9GTP - chains 2g and 1g of the 60 polymer chains in the assembly; structure by electron microscopy, 3.50 A resolution.

== Chain 2g (and 1g) ==
Protein: Phage tail sheath family protein
Source organism: Streptomyces coelicolor A3(2)
Notes: chain 1g of this document is another copy of the same molecule, construct and numbering; everything in this record applies to it too
Reference sequence: Q9L0N8 (Q9L0N8_STRCO); residues 10-543 here correspond to UniProt positions 1-534 (UniProt number = residue number - 9)
Amino-acid sequence (534 residues; each row starts with the number of its first residue):
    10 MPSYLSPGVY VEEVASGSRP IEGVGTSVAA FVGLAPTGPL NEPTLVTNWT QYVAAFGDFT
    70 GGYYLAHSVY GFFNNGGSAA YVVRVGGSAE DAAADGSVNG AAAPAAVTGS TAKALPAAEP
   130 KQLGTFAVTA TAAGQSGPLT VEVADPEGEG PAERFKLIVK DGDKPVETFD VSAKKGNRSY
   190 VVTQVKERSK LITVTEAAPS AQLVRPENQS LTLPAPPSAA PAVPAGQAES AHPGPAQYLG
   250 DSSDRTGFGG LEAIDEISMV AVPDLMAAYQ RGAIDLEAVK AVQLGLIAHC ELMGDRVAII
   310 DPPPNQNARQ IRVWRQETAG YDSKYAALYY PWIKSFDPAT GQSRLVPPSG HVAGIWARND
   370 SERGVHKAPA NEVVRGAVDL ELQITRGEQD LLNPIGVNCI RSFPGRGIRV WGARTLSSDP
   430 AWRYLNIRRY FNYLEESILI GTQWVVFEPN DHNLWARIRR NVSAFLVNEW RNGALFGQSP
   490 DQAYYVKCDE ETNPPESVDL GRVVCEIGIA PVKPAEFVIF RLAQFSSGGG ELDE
Not modelled in the structure: 10-33, 99-235, 523-543 (chain 1g: 10-34, 99-235, 523-543)

== How chain 2g and chain 1g interact ==
Pairs across the interface (28):
  R318(2g) with D250(1g)
  K376(2g) with F456(1g); E457(1g); P458(1g)
  A379(2g) with V455(1g); F456(1g)
  N380(2g) with Q452(1g), hydrogen bond (side chain-backbone); V454(1g); F456(1g)
  E381(2g) with F456(1g)
  T394(2g) with E261(1g)
  G396(2g) with E261(1g)
  F412(2g) with Q452(1g)
  R415(2g) with Q452(1g), hydrogen bond
  W420(2g) with Q452(1g); V454(1g), hydrophobic
  A422(2g) with V455(1g), hydrophobic
  R432(2g) with D508(1g), salt bridge
  Y433(2g) with D508(1g), hydrogen bond
  P520(2g) with N459(1g)
  V521(2g) with N459(1g)
  K522(2g) with V455(1g); E457(1g), hydrogen bond (backbone-backbone); P458(1g), hydrogen bond (side chain-backbone); N459(1g), hydrogen bond; D460(1g); L463(1g); W464(1g)
Interface residues without a listed pair, chain 2g (21 interface residues in all): R372, H375, A377, Q392, R423
Interface residues without a listed pair, chain 1g (17 interface residues in all): S251, D253, G510, R511

== Overview ==
21 residues of chain 2g and 17 residues of chain 1g are in contact, with 6 hydrogen bonds and 1 salt bridge.
Among the polar pairs are R432(2g)-D508(1g), N380(2g)-Q452(1g) and R415(2g)-Q452(1g).
Both chains are Phage tail sheath family protein (Streptomyces coelicolor A3(2)). Entry 9GTP (Cryo-EM
structure of a contractile injection system in Streptomyces coelicolor, the baseplate complex in extended
state ...) was determined by electron microscopy (same publication as 9GTR and 9GTS).
